Entry 6OU9 (electron microscopy, 3.20 A resolution); this record covers chains B and A of the 3 polymer chains in the assembly.

Chain B (and A):
Protein: Major capsid protein
From: Norovirus Hu/GI.7/TCH-060/USA/2003
Notes: chain A of this document is another copy of the same molecule, construct and numbering; everything in this record applies to it too
UniProtKB: G8FL04 (G8FL04_9CALI); the construct has insertions or renumbered stretches relative to UniProt, so the offset changes along the chain: 3-193 = UniProt 1-191; 200-539 = UniProt 200-539
Sequence (539 residues; row label = number of the first residue in the row; note: 6 numbers in that range are skipped by the numbering (no residue carries them; nothing is unmodelled there); a row labelled like 193A-193H holds insertion residues (193A, then the next letters in order)):
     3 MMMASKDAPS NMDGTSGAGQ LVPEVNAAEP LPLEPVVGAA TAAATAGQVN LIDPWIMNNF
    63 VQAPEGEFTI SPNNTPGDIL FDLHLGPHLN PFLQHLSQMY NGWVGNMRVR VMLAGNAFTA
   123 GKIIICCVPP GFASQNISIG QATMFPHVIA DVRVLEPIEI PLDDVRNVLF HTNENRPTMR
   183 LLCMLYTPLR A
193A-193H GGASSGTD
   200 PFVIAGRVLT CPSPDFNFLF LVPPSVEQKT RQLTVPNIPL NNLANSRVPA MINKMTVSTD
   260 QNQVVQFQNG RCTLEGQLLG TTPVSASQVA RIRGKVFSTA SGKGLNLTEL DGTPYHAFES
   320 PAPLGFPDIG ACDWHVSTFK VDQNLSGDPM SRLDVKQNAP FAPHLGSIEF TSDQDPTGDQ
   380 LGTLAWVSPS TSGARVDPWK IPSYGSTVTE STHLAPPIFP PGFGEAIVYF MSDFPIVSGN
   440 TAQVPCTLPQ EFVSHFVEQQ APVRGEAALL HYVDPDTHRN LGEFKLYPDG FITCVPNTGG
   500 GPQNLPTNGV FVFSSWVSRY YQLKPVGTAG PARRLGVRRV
Disordered / not traced: 3-14, 193A-193H, 528-539 (chain A: 3-32, 193A-193H, 406-411, 528-539)

Interface between chain B and chain A:
Contacting residue pairs - 65 pairs, chain B then chain A:
  Gln50(B) - Trp57(A)
  Val51(B) - Trp57(A)
  Asn52(B) - Asp55(A)  hydrogen bond
  Asn52(B) - Trp57(A)
  Leu53(B) - Asp55(A)
  Asp55(B) - Asn52(A)  hydrogen bond
  Asp55(B) - Tyr102(A)  hydrogen bond
  Trp57(B) - Gln50(A)
  Trp57(B) - Val51(A)
  Trp57(B) - Asn52(A)
  Phe94(B) - Met101(A)  hydrophobic
  Phe94(B) - Val221(A)
  His97(B) - His97(A)
  His97(B) - Gln100(A)
  His97(B) - Met101(A)
  His97(B) - Pro223(A)
  Leu98(B) - Leu98(A)  hydrophobic
  Leu98(B) - Met101(A)  hydrophobic
  Gln100(B) - His97(A)
  Met101(B) - Phe94(A)  hydrophobic
  Met101(B) - Leu98(A)  hydrophobic
  Tyr102(B) - Asp55(A)  hydrogen bond
  Val221(B) - Phe94(A)
  Pro223(B) - Pro93(A)
  Pro223(B) - Phe94(A)
  Asn236(B) - Glu457(A)
  Asn240(B) - Gln287(A)
  Asn241(B) - Ser284(A)
  Asn241(B) - Gln287(A)
  Ala243(B) - Ser284(A)
  Ala243(B) - Ser286(A)
  Met250(B) - Ser284(A)
  Met250(B) - Ser286(A)
  Met250(B) - Gln287(A)
  Ser284(B) - Asn241(A)
  Ser284(B) - Ala243(A)
  Ser284(B) - Met250(A)
  Ser284(B) - Glu450(A)  hydrogen bond
  Ala285(B) - Ala285(A)  hydrophobic
  Ala285(B) - Ser286(A)
  Ser286(B) - Ala243(A)
  Ser286(B) - Met250(A)
  Gln287(B) - Asn241(A)
  Gln287(B) - Met250(A)
  Phe338(B) - Pro434(A)
  Gln342(B) - Asn439(A)  hydrogen bond (side chain-backbone)
  Gln342(B) - Ala441(A)
  Leu344(B) - Ile435(A)
  Leu344(B) - Val436(A)  hydrophobic
  Leu344(B) - Ser437(A)
  Gly346(B) - Val436(A)
  Asp347(B) - Arg351(A)  salt bridge
  Asp347(B) - Trp385(A)
  Pro348(B) - Trp385(A)  hydrophobic
  Met349(B) - Trp385(A)
  Ala384(B) - Met349(A)
  Trp385(B) - Gly346(A)
  Trp385(B) - Asp347(A)
  Trp385(B) - Pro348(A)
  Trp385(B) - Met349(A)
  Pro434(B) - Phe338(A)
  Pro434(B) - Met349(A)  hydrophobic
  Val436(B) - Pro348(A)  hydrophobic
  Glu450(B) - Ser284(A)  hydrogen bond
  Glu457(B) - Ile237(A)
Interface residues without a listed pair, chain B (54 interface residues in all): Ile58, Pro93, Leu220, Pro235, Ile237, Pro248, Ala249, Val283, Arg290, Asp310, Val340, Arg351, Asp432, Phe433, Ile435, Ser437, Ala441, His454
Interface residues without a listed pair, chain A (57 interface residues in all): Leu53, Ile58, Leu220, Asn236, Asn240, Pro248, Ala249, Val283, Arg290, Val340, Asp341, Gln342, Leu344, Ser345, Ala384, Asp432, Phe433, Gly438, Thr440, Ser453

Overview:
54 residues of chain B face 57 of chain A across their interface; the contacts include 7 hydrogen bonds and 1
salt bridge. Polar contacts include Asp347(B)-Arg351(A), Asn52(B)-Asp55(A) and Asp55(B)-Tyr102(A).
Both chains are Major capsid protein (Norovirus Hu/GI.7/TCH-060/USA/2003). Entry 6OU9 (Asymmetric focused
reconstruction of human norovirus GI.7 Houston strain VLP asymmetric unit in T=3 symmetry) was determined by
electron microscopy (same publication as 6OTF, 6OUC, 6OUT and 6OUU).
